Entry 1BQ2 (X-ray diffraction, 2.20 A resolution); this record covers chain A.

== Chain A ==
Molecule: Thymidylate synthase
From: Escherichia coli
Notes: EC 2.1.1.45
UniProt: P0A884 (TYSY_ECOLI); residues 1-264 here = UniProt positions 1-264
Chain sequence (264 residues; row label = number of the first residue in the row):
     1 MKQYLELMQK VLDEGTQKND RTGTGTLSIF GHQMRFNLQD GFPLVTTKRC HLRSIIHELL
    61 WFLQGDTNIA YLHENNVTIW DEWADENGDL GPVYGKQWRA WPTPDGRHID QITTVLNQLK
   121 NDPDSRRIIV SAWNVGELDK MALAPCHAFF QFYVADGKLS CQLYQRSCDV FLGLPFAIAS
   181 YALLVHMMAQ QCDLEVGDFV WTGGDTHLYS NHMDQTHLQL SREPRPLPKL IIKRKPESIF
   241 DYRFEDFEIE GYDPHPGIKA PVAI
Differences from the reference sequence: engineered mutation A177 (Asn in P0A884)
UniProt features mapped onto this chain:
  - active site: C146 (Nucleophile)
  - binding site (dUMP): R21, R126, R127, R166 to D169, H207 to Y209
  - binding site ((6R)-5,10-methylene-5,6,7,8-tetrahydrofolate): H51, D169, A263
  - mutagenesis: C50 (C50Y: Shows 0.2% of wild-type catalytic activity, but substrate affinity is not affected), R126 (R126E: Shows 2000-fold decrease in catalytic activity and 600-fold decrease in affinity for dUMP)

== In short ==
UniProt lists active-site residue C146, 10 dUMP-binding residues, 3
(6R)-5,10-methylene-5,6,7,8-tetrahydrofolate-binding residues and 2 mutagenesis sites.
Chain A is Thymidylate synthase (Escherichia coli); the structure, E. coli thymidylate synthase mutant N177A,
was determined by X-ray diffraction together with 1BQ1 from the same study.
